PDB entry 7MXD | electron microscopy, 3.40 A resolution | chains F and I of the 14 polymer chains in the assembly

# Chain F
Name: Envelope glycoprotein gp120
Source organism: Human immunodeficiency virus 1
UniProt: I6NF57 (I6NF57_9HIV1); the construct lacks a stretch of the UniProt sequence and is renumbered around it, so the offset changes along the chain: 31-136 = UniProt 30-135; 137-188 = UniProt 137-188; 190-309 = UniProt 189-308; 312-321 = UniProt 309-318; 5 more segments
Amino-acid sequence (478 residues; numbered 31 to 513 plus 5 insertion-coded residues; 10 numbers in that range are skipped by the numbering (no residue carries them; nothing is unmodelled there); the number before each row is that of its first residue; a row labelled like 459A-459B holds insertion residues (459A, then the next letters in order)):
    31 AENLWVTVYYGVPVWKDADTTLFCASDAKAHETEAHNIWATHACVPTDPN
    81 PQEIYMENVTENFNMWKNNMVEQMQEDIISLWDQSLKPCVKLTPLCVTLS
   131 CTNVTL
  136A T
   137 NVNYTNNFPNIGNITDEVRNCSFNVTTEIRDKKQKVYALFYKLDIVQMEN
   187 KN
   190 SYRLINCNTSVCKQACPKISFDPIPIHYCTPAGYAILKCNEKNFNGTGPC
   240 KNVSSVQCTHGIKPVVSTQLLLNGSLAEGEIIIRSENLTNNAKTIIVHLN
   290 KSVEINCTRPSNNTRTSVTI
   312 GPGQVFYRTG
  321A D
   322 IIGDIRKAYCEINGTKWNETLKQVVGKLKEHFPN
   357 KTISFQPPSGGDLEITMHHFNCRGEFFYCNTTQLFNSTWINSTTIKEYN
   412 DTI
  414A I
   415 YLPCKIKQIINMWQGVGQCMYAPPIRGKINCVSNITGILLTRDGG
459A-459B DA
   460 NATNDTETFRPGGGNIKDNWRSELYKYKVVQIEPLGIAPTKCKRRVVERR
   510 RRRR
Unresolved in the structure: 508-513
Sequence notes: conflict Ala31 (Ser30 in I6NF57), Glu32 (Asp31 in I6NF57), Pro124 (His123 in I6NF57), Leu179 (Thr in I6NF57), Cys201 (Ile200 in I6NF57), Thr358 (Lys355 in I6NF57), Thr400 (Gly397 in I6NF57), Cys433 (Ala425 in I6NF57), Cys501 (Ala495 in I6NF57), Arg509 (Glu503 in I6NF57), Arg510 (Lys504 in I6NF57); expression tag (512-513)
Cystine bridges: Cys54-Cys74, Cys119-Cys205, Cys126-Cys196, Cys131-Cys157, Cys201-Cys433, Cys218-Cys247, Cys228-Cys239, Cys296-Cys331, Cys378-Cys445, Cys385-Cys418
Covalent attachments: N-acetylglucosamine (NAG) linked to Asn88, Asn133, Asn149, Asn156, Asn197, Asn234, Asn241, Asn289, Asn295, Asn301, Asn334, Asn339, Asn355, Asn386, Asn392, Asn405, Asn448; glycan linked to Asn160, Asn262, Asn276
Reported in the primary citation:
  - post-translational modification sites: Asn156, Asn160
  - mutagenesis - N160A, T162A: abolished binding to CAP45
  - mutagenesis - R166A, K169E: decreased binding to CAP45
  - mutagenesis - I165L, K171R: decreased binding to 1157ipd3N4

# Chain I
Name: Envelope glycoprotein gp41
Source organism: Human immunodeficiency virus 1
UniProt: I6NF57 (I6NF57_9HIV1); residues 512-664 here correspond to UniProt positions 506-658 (UniProt number = residue number - 6)
Amino-acid sequence (153 residues; each row starts with the number of its first residue):
   512 AVGIGAMIFGFLGAAGSTMGAASNTLTVQARQLLSGIVQQQSNLPRAPEA
   562 QQHLLQLTVWGIKQLQARVLAVERYLEVQKFLGLWGCSGKIICCTAVPWN
   612 STWSNKSFEQIWNNMTWIEWEREISNYTSQIYDILTESQFQQDINEVDLL
   662 ELD
Unresolved in the structure: 512-518, 557-563, 662-664
Sequence notes: conflict Asn535 (Ile529 in I6NF57), Pro556 (Leu550 in I6NF57), Pro559 (Ile553 in I6NF57), Glu588 (Lys582 in I6NF57), Val589 (Asp583 in I6NF57), Cys605 (Thr599 in I6NF57), Phe651 (Asn645 in I6NF57), Ile655 (Arg649 in I6NF57), Val658 (Lys652 in I6NF57)
Cystine bridges: Cys598-Cys604
Covalent attachments: N-acetylglucosamine (NAG) linked to Asn611, Asn616, Asn625, Asn637

# Chain F / chain I interface
Pairs across the interface (120):
  Leu34(F) - Pro609(I)
  Leu34(F) - Trp610(I)  hydrogen bond (backbone-backbone)
  Trp35(F) - Ala607(I)
  Trp35(F) - Val608(I)
  Val36(F) - Thr606(I)  hydrogen bond (backbone-side chain)
  Val36(F) - Val608(I)  hydrogen bond (backbone-backbone)
  Val36(F) - Trp610(I)  hydrophobic
  Val36(F) - Trp614(I)  hydrophobic
  Thr37(F) - Ile603(I)
  Thr37(F) - Cys604(I)
  Val38(F) - Trp596(I)  hydrophobic
  Val38(F) - Ile602(I)
  Val38(F) - Ile603(I)
  Val38(F) - Cys604(I)  hydrogen bond (backbone-backbone)
  Tyr39(F) - Leu537(I)  hydrophobic
  Tyr39(F) - Ile602(I)
  Tyr39(F) - Ile603(I)  hydrophobic
  Tyr39(F) - Trp623(I)
  Tyr40(F) - Val589(I)  hydrophobic
  Tyr40(F) - Ile602(I)  hydrogen bond (backbone-backbone)
  Gly41(F) - Leu537(I)
  Gly41(F) - Gln540(I)  hydrogen bond (backbone-side chain)
  Val42(F) - Leu537(I)
  Val42(F) - Trp628(I)
  Pro43(F) - Leu523(I)  hydrophobic
  Pro43(F) - Ala525(I)
  Pro43(F) - Ala526(I)  hydrophobic
  Pro43(F) - Gln540(I)
  Pro43(F) - Ile629(I)
  Val44(F) - Trp628(I)
  Val44(F) - Ile629(I)
  Val44(F) - Glu632(I)
  Trp45(F) - Leu523(I)  hydrophobic
  Trp45(F) - Ala526(I)  hydrophobic
  Trp45(F) - Ile629(I)  hydrophobic
  Thr50(F) - Leu581(I)
  Thr51(F) - Lys574(I)
  Thr51(F) - Leu581(I)
  Leu52(F) - Lys574(I)
  Phe53(F) - Val549(I)  hydrophobic
  Phe53(F) - Gln575(I)
  Phe53(F) - Ala578(I)  hydrophobic
  Cys54(F) - Trp571(I)
  His61(F) - Asn554(I)
  Glu62(F) - Asn554(I)
  Trp69(F) - Trp571(I)
  Thr71(F) - Trp571(I)
  His72(F) - Ser553(I)
  His72(F) - Asn554(I)  hydrogen bond (backbone-backbone)
  His72(F) - Leu555(I)
  His72(F) - Leu566(I)
  Ala73(F) - Ser553(I)
  Ala73(F) - Gln575(I)
  Cys74(F) - Asn554(I)  hydrogen bond (backbone-backbone)
  Cys74(F) - Trp571(I)  hydrophobic
  Val75(F) - Gln551(I)
  Val75(F) - Gln552(I)
  Val75(F) - Gln575(I)
  Pro76(F) - Ile548(I)
  Pro76(F) - Gln551(I)
  Pro76(F) - Ser553(I)
  Pro76(F) - Asn554(I)
  Ile84(F) - Gly521(I)
  Ile84(F) - Phe522(I)
  Ile84(F) - Gly524(I)
  Met86(F) - Leu523(I)
  Met86(F) - Ala526(I)  hydrophobic
  Asn88(F) - Gly527(I)
  Val89(F) - Ala526(I)
  Val89(F) - Gly527(I)
  Gln103(F) - Lys574(I)  hydrogen bond
  Asp107(F) - Trp571(I)
  Asp107(F) - Lys574(I)  salt bridge
  Ser110(F) - Val570(I)
  Leu111(F) - Val570(I)  hydrophobic
  Leu111(F) - Trp571(I)  hydrophobic
  Gln114(F) - Thr569(I)
  Gln114(F) - Val570(I)
  Ile215(F) - Trp571(I)  hydrophobic
  Tyr217(F) - Trp571(I)
  Pro220(F) - Ala578(I)
  Ala221(F) - Leu545(I)
  Ala221(F) - Ser546(I)
  Ala221(F) - Ala582(I)
  Tyr223(F) - Arg585(I)  hydrogen bond
  Ser244(F) - Phe522(I)
  Gln246(F) - Phe522(I)
  Gln246(F) - Gln543(I)
  Gln490(F) - Arg585(I)
  Ile491(F) - Phe522(I)  hydrophobic
  Ile491(F) - Leu523(I)  hydrophobic
  Leu494(F) - Leu593(I)  hydrophobic
  Leu494(F) - Trp596(I)  hydrophobic
  Gly495(F) - Glu632(I)
  Ile496(F) - Trp610(I)  hydrophobic
  Ile496(F) - Trp631(I)  hydrogen bond (backbone-side chain)
  Ile496(F) - Glu632(I)
  Ile496(F) - Ile635(I)
  Ile496(F) - Ile642(I)  hydrophobic
  Ile496(F) - Tyr643(I)  hydrophobic
  Ile496(F) - Leu646(I)  hydrophobic
  Ala497(F) - Trp623(I)  hydrophobic
  Ala497(F) - Trp628(I)  hydrophobic
  Pro498(F) - Trp610(I)  hydrophobic
  Pro498(F) - Phe619(I)
  Pro498(F) - Ile622(I)  hydrophobic
  Pro498(F) - Trp623(I)  hydrogen bond (backbone-side chain)
  Pro498(F) - Trp631(I)
  Thr499(F) - Trp623(I)
  Cys501(F) - Cys605(I)  disulfide
  Cys501(F) - Thr606(I)
  Lys502(F) - Thr606(I)
  Arg503(F) - Trp596(I)  hydrogen bond (side chain-backbone)
  Arg503(F) - Cys598(I)  hydrogen bond
  Arg503(F) - Cys604(I)  hydrogen bond
  Arg503(F) - Cys605(I)  hydrogen bond (side chain-backbone)
  Arg503(F) - Thr606(I)
  Arg503(F) - Gln650(I)  hydrogen bond
  Arg503(F) - Gln653(I)
  Val506(F) - Glu657(I)
Interface residues without a listed pair, chain F (63 interface residues in all): Ser56, Asp57, Ala70, Asp78, Tyr85, Cys218, Gly222, Ala224, Pro493
Interface residues without a listed pair, chain I (66 interface residues in all): Ala533, Ser534, Ala541, Leu544, Gln577, Tyr586, Gln590, Phe592, Gly597
Cross-chain cystine bridges: Cys501(F)-Cys605(I)

# Summary
Chain F and chain I form an interface of 63 and 66 residues respectively, with 1 disulfide bond, 17 hydrogen
bonds and 1 salt bridge. Among the polar pairs are Asp107(F)-Lys574(I), Val36(F)-Thr606(I) and
Gly41(F)-Gln540(I). From the paper: N160A and T162A of chain F abolish binding to CAP45; modification sites
Asn156(F) and Asn160(F); 6 substitutions were tested in all.
Chain F is Envelope glycoprotein gp120 and chain I is Envelope glycoprotein gp41, both from Human
immunodeficiency virus 1; the structure, Cryo-EM structure of broadly neutralizing V2-apex-targeting antibody
J038 in complex with HIV-1 Env, was determined by electron microscopy (same publication as 7N28).
